PDB entry 2PUS | X-ray diffraction, 2.40 A resolution | chain A

Chain A:
Molecule: IBDV VP1 RNA-dependant RNA polymerase
From: Infectious bursal disease virus
Reference sequence: Q9Q6Q5 (RDRP_IBDV); residue numbers follow UniProt; this construct covers 1-845
Chain sequence (852 residues; row label = number of the first residue in the row; numbers below 1 keep their minus sign (Gly-6 is residue -6)):
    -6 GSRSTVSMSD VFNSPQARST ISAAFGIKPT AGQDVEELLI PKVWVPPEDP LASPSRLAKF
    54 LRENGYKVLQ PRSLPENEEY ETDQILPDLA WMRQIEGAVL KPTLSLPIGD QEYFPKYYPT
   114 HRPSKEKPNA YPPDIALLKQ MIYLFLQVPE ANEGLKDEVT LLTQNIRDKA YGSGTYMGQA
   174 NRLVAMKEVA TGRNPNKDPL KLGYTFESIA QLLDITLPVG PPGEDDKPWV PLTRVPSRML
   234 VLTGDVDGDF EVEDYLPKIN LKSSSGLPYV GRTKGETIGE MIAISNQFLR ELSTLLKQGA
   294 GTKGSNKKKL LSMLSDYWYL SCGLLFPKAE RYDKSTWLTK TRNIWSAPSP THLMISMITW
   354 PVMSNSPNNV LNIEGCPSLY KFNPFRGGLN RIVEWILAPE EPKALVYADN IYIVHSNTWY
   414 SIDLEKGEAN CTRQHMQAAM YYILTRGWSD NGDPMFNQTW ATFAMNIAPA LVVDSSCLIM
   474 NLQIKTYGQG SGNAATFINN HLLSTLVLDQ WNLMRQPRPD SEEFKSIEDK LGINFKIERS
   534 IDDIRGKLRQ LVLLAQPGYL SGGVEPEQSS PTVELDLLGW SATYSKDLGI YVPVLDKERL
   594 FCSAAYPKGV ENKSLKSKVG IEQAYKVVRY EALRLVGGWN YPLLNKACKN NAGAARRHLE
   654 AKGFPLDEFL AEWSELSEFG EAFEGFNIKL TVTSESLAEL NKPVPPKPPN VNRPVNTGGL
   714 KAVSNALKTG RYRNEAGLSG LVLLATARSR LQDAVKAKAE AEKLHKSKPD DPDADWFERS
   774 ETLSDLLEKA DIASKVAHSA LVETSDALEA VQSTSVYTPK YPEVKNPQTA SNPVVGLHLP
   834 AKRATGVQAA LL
Not modelled in the structure: -6 to 26, 89-93, 218-221, 763-766, 805-845
Reported in the primary citation:
  - specificity-determining residues: Glu421, Asn493 (proposed by the authors, not directly observed)

In short:
From the paper: specificity determinants Glu421 and Asn493.
Chain A is IBDV VP1 RNA-dependant RNA polymerase (Infectious bursal disease virus); the structure,
Unprecedented activation mechanism of a non-canonical RNA-dependent RNA polymerase, was determined by X-ray
diffraction (same publication as 2R70 and 2R72).
